PDB entry 5DFF | X-ray diffraction, 1.57 A resolution | chains A and V of the 4 polymer chains in the assembly

Chain A:
Name: DNA-(apurinic or apyrimidinic site) lyase
Source organism: Homo sapiens
Notes: EC 4.2.99.18
Reference sequence: P27695 (APEX1_HUMAN); residue numbers follow UniProt; this construct covers 43-318
Sequence (276 residues; row label = number of the first residue in the row):
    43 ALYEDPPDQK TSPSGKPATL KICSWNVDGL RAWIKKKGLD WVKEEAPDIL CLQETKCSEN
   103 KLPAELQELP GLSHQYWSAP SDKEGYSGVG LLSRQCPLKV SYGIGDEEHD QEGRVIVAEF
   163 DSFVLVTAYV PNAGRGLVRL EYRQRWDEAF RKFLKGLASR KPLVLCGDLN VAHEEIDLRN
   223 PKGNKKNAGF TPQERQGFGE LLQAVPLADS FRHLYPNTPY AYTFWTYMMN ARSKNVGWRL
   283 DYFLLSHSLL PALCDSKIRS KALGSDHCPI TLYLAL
Bound ions: Mg2+: Glu96 (shared with 1 residue of chain D; 1 residue of chain P)
Reported in the primary citation:
  - Mg2+ coordination: Glu96
  - Mg2+ coordination through a water molecule: Asp70, Asp308
  - binding site for the 11-nt DNA strand: Tyr171, Asn174, Asp210, Asn212, His309
  - conformationally variable residues (side-chain flip): Arg177, Arg181
  - binding site for the 10-nt DNA strand: Arg181
  - mutagenesis - R181A (3-fold): decreased binding to product DNA
  - mutagenesis - R181A (Kd = 0.4 nM): unchanged binding to substrate DNA
  - mutagenesis - R181A: decreased catalytic activity on AP-site incision
  - binding site for the 21-nt DNA strand (chain V): Arg177, Met270
  - catalytic residues: Tyr171, Asp210, Asn212, His309 (proposed by the authors, not directly observed)

Chain V:
Molecule: 21-nt DNA strand
Sequence (21 nucleotides; numbered 1 to 21; the number before each row is that of its first residue):
     1 GGATCCGTCG GGCGCATCAG C

Interface between chain A and chain V:
Pairs across the interface - 24 pairs, chain A then chain V:
  Asp70(A) with DG14(V), sugar contact
  Gly71(A) with DG14(V), phosphate contact; DC15(V), phosphate contact
  Leu72(A) with DC15(V), phosphate contact
  Arg73(A) with DC15(V), hydrogen bond to the phosphate; DA16(V), salt bridge to the phosphate
  Ala74(A) with DG14(V), sugar contact; DC15(V), hydrogen bond to the phosphate
  Lys78(A) with DG14(V), salt bridge to the phosphate
  Lys98(A) with DG14(V), base contact; DC15(V), sugar contact
  Glu126(A) with DA16(V), phosphate contact
  Gly127(A) with DC15(V), phosphate contact; DA16(V), sugar contact
  Tyr128(A) with DG14(V), base contact
  Arg177(A) with DG10(V), base contact; DG11(V), base contact
  Lys224(A) with DC5(V), salt bridge to the phosphate
  Lys228(A) with DG7(V), salt bridge to the phosphate
  Tyr269(A) with DG12(V), base contact; DC13(V), sugar contact
  Met270(A) with DG10(V), base contact; DG11(V), sugar contact; DG12(V), sugar contact
Interface residues without a listed pair, chain V (10 interface residues in all): DT4

In short:
The interface between chain A and chain V involves 15 residues on one side and 10 on the other; the contacts
include 2 hydrogen bonds and 4 salt bridges. Polar pairs include Arg73(A)-DC15(V), Ala74(A)-DC15(V) and
Arg73(A)-DA16(V). The paper reports catalytic residues Tyr171(A), Asp210(A) and Asn212(A) among others; R181A
of chain A reduces binding to product DNA.
Chain A is DNA-(apurinic or apyrimidinic site) lyase (Homo sapiens) and chain V is a 21-nt DNA strand; the
structure, Human APE1 product complex, was determined by X-ray diffraction (same publication as 5DFH, 5DFI,
5DFJ and 5DG0).
